PDB entry 1ELY | X-ray diffraction, 2.80 A resolution | chains A and B

== Chain A (and B) ==
Name: Alkaline phosphatase
Organism: Escherichia coli
Notes: EC 3.1.3.1; chain B of this document is another copy of the same molecule, construct and numbering; everything in this record applies to it too
Reference sequence: P00634 (PPB_ECOLI); residues 1-449 here correspond to UniProt positions 23-471 (UniProt number = residue number + 22)
Amino-acid sequence (449 residues; row label = number of the first residue in the row):
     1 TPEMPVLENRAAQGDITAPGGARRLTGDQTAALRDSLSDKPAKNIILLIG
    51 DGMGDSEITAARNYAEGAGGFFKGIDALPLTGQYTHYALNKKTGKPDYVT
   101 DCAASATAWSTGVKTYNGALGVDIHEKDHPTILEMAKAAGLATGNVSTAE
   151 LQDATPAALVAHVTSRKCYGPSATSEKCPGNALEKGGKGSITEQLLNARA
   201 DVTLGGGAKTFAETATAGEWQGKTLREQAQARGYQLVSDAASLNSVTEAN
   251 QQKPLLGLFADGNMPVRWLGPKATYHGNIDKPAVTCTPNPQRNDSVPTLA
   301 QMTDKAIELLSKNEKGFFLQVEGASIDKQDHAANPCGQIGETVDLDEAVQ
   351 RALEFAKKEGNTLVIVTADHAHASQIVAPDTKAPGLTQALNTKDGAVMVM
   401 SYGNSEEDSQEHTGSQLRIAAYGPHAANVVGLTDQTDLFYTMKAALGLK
Sequence notes: engineered mutation Cys102 (Ser124 in P00634)
Disulfides: Cys168-Cys178, Cys286-Cys336
Metal / ion sites: Zn2+ site 1: Asp51, Cys102, Asp369, His370; Mg2+: Asp51, Thr155, Glu322; Zn2+ site 2: Asp327, His331, His412 (together with phosphate ion)

== Interface between chain A and chain B ==
Contacting residue pairs - 200 pairs, chain A then chain B:
  Arg10(A) - Val430(B)  hydrogen bond (side chain-backbone)
  Arg10(A) - Leu432(B)  hydrogen bond (side chain-backbone)
  Arg10(A) - Thr433(B)
  Ile16(A) - Tyr87(B)
  Ile16(A) - Leu89(B)  hydrophobic
  Ile16(A) - Pro96(B)  hydrophobic
  Ile16(A) - Lys114(B)
  Thr17(A) - Leu89(B)
  Thr17(A) - Gly94(B)
  Thr17(A) - Val113(B)
  Thr17(A) - Ile124(B)
  Pro19(A) - Gly112(B)
  Pro19(A) - Val113(B)  hydrophobic
  Pro19(A) - Tyr440(B)
  Gly20(A) - Gly112(B)  hydrogen bond (backbone-backbone)
  Gly20(A) - Tyr440(B)  hydrogen bond (backbone-side chain)
  Ala22(A) - Lys114(B)
  Ala22(A) - Thr436(B)
  Arg23(A) - Thr436(B)  hydrogen bond (backbone-side chain)
  Arg23(A) - Asp437(B)
  Arg23(A) - Tyr440(B)
  Arg24(A) - Thr85(B)  hydrogen bond
  Arg24(A) - Thr433(B)
  Arg24(A) - Asp434(B)
  Arg24(A) - Asp437(B)  hydrogen bond (backbone-side chain)
  Leu25(A) - Asn428(B)
  Leu25(A) - Thr433(B)
  Leu25(A) - Asp437(B)  hydrogen bond (backbone-side chain)
  Gly27(A) - Asn428(B)
  Asp28(A) - His425(B)
  Asp28(A) - Asn428(B)  hydrogen bond
  Gln29(A) - Asn428(B)  hydrogen bond (backbone-side chain)
  Thr30(A) - Leu37(B)
  Thr30(A) - Ser38(B)  hydrogen bond (side chain-backbone)
  Thr30(A) - Asp39(B)
  Thr30(A) - Ala427(B)
  Leu33(A) - Leu37(B)  hydrophobic
  Arg34(A) - Leu37(B)
  Leu37(A) - Leu33(B)  hydrophobic
  Leu37(A) - Arg34(B)
  Leu37(A) - Leu37(B)  hydrophobic
  Ser38(A) - Thr30(B)  hydrogen bond (backbone-side chain)
  Ser38(A) - Arg34(B)
  Asp39(A) - Thr30(B)
  Asp55(A) - Gln83(B)
  Asp55(A) - Ser415(B)  hydrogen bond (backbone-side chain)
  Asp55(A) - Gln416(B)  hydrogen bond
  Ser56(A) - Ser415(B)  hydrogen bond (backbone-side chain)
  Thr59(A) - Gly414(B)
  Thr59(A) - Ser415(B)
  Thr59(A) - Gln416(B)  hydrogen bond (side chain-backbone)
  Arg62(A) - Thr85(B)
  Arg62(A) - Gln416(B)  hydrogen bond
  Arg62(A) - Leu432(B)
  Asn63(A) - Tyr98(B)
  Ala68(A) - Tyr87(B)
  Ala68(A) - Pro96(B)  hydrophobic
  Ala68(A) - Tyr98(B)  hydrophobic
  Gly69(A) - Tyr87(B)
  Asp76(A) - Leu432(B)
  Pro79(A) - Val430(B)
  Thr81(A) - Thr81(B)  hydrogen bond (side chain-backbone)
  Thr81(A) - Gly82(B)
  Thr81(A) - Gln83(B)
  Thr81(A) - Val430(B)
  Thr81(A) - Gly431(B)  hydrogen bond (side chain-backbone)
  Gly82(A) - Thr81(B)
  Gly82(A) - Gln83(B)  hydrogen bond (backbone-side chain)
  Gln83(A) - Asp55(B)
  Gln83(A) - Thr81(B)
  Gln83(A) - Gly82(B)  hydrogen bond (side chain-backbone)
  Gln83(A) - Gln83(B)
  Gln83(A) - Arg418(B)  hydrogen bond
  Thr85(A) - Arg24(B)  hydrogen bond
  Thr85(A) - Arg62(B)
  Tyr87(A) - Ile16(B)
  Tyr87(A) - Ala68(B)
  Tyr87(A) - Gly69(B)
  Leu89(A) - Ile16(B)  hydrophobic
  Leu89(A) - Thr17(B)
  Gly94(A) - Thr17(B)
  Lys95(A) - Asp394(B)
  Lys95(A) - Gly395(B)
  Pro96(A) - Ile16(B)  hydrophobic
  Pro96(A) - Ala68(B)  hydrophobic
  Pro96(A) - Asp394(B)
  Pro96(A) - Ala396(B)
  Tyr98(A) - Asn63(B)
  Tyr98(A) - Ala68(B)  hydrophobic
  Tyr98(A) - Ile376(B)  hydrophobic
  Tyr98(A) - Thr392(B)  hydrogen bond
  Tyr98(A) - Asp394(B)  hydrogen bond
  Tyr98(A) - Ala396(B)
  Tyr98(A) - Val397(B)
  Tyr98(A) - Met398(B)  hydrophobic
  Val99(A) - Ile376(B)
  Val99(A) - Val377(B)
  Val99(A) - Ala378(B)
  Gly112(A) - Pro19(B)
  Gly112(A) - Gly20(B)  hydrogen bond (backbone-backbone)
  Val113(A) - Thr17(B)
  Val113(A) - Pro19(B)  hydrophobic
  Lys114(A) - Ile16(B)
  Lys114(A) - Ala22(B)
  Ile124(A) - Thr17(B)
  Tyr275(A) - Glu406(B)  hydrogen bond
  His276(A) - Glu406(B)  salt bridge
  His372(A) - Gln375(B)
  Ala373(A) - Gln375(B)  hydrogen bond (backbone-side chain)
  Gln375(A) - His372(B)
  Gln375(A) - Ala373(B)  hydrogen bond (side chain-backbone)
  Gln375(A) - Asn404(B)
  Gln375(A) - Thr413(B)
  Ile376(A) - Val99(B)
  Ile376(A) - Thr413(B)
  Ile376(A) - Gly414(B)  hydrogen bond (backbone-backbone)
  Ile376(A) - Ser415(B)
  Val377(A) - Val99(B)
  Val377(A) - Asn404(B)
  Ala378(A) - Val99(B)
  Asp380(A) - Glu407(B)
  Thr381(A) - Asn404(B)
  Thr381(A) - Glu411(B)  hydrogen bond
  Lys382(A) - Ser405(B)
  Lys382(A) - Glu406(B)  hydrogen bond (backbone-backbone)
  Lys382(A) - Glu407(B)  hydrogen bond (backbone-side chain)
  Ala383(A) - Asn404(B)
  Ala383(A) - Ser405(B)
  Ala383(A) - Glu406(B)
  Pro384(A) - Pro384(B)
  Pro384(A) - Gly385(B)
  Pro384(A) - Gly403(B)
  Pro384(A) - Ser405(B)
  Pro384(A) - Glu406(B)
  Gly385(A) - Pro384(B)
  Thr392(A) - Tyr98(B)  hydrogen bond
  Asp394(A) - Lys95(B)
  Asp394(A) - Pro96(B)
  Asp394(A) - Tyr98(B)  hydrogen bond
  Gly395(A) - Lys95(B)
  Ala396(A) - Pro96(B)
  Ala396(A) - Tyr98(B)
  Met398(A) - Tyr98(B)  hydrophobic
  Gly403(A) - Pro384(B)
  Gly403(A) - Gly385(B)
  Gly403(A) - Gly403(B)
  Asn404(A) - Gln375(B)
  Asn404(A) - Val377(B)
  Asn404(A) - Thr381(B)
  Asn404(A) - Ala383(B)
  Asn404(A) - Pro384(B)
  Ser405(A) - Lys382(B)
  Ser405(A) - Ala383(B)
  Ser405(A) - Pro384(B)
  Glu406(A) - Tyr275(B)  hydrogen bond
  Glu406(A) - His276(B)  salt bridge
  Glu406(A) - Lys382(B)  hydrogen bond (backbone-backbone)
  Glu406(A) - Ala383(B)
  Glu406(A) - Pro384(B)
  Glu407(A) - Lys382(B)  hydrogen bond (side chain-backbone)
  Glu411(A) - Thr381(B)  hydrogen bond
  Thr413(A) - Gln375(B)
  Thr413(A) - Ile376(B)
  Gly414(A) - Thr59(B)
  Gly414(A) - Ile376(B)  hydrogen bond (backbone-backbone)
  Ser415(A) - Asp55(B)  hydrogen bond (side chain-backbone)
  Ser415(A) - Ser56(B)  hydrogen bond (side chain-backbone)
  Ser415(A) - Thr59(B)
  Ser415(A) - Ile376(B)
  Gln416(A) - Asp55(B)  hydrogen bond
  Gln416(A) - Thr59(B)  hydrogen bond (backbone-side chain)
  Gln416(A) - Arg62(B)  hydrogen bond
  Arg418(A) - Gln83(B)
  His425(A) - Asp28(B)
  Ala427(A) - Thr30(B)
  Asn428(A) - Leu25(B)
  Asn428(A) - Asp28(B)  hydrogen bond
  Asn428(A) - Gln29(B)  hydrogen bond (side chain-backbone)
  Val430(A) - Arg10(B)  hydrogen bond (backbone-side chain)
  Val430(A) - Pro79(B)
  Val430(A) - Thr81(B)
  Gly431(A) - Arg10(B)
  Gly431(A) - Thr81(B)  hydrogen bond (backbone-side chain)
  Leu432(A) - Arg10(B)  hydrogen bond (backbone-side chain)
  Leu432(A) - Arg24(B)
  Leu432(A) - Arg62(B)
  Leu432(A) - Asp76(B)
  Thr433(A) - Arg10(B)
  Thr433(A) - Arg24(B)  hydrogen bond (backbone-side chain)
  Thr433(A) - Leu25(B)
  Asp434(A) - Ala22(B)
  Asp434(A) - Arg24(B)
  Thr436(A) - Ala22(B)
  Thr436(A) - Arg23(B)  hydrogen bond (side chain-backbone)
  Asp437(A) - Arg23(B)  salt bridge
  Asp437(A) - Arg24(B)  hydrogen bond (side chain-backbone)
  Asp437(A) - Leu25(B)  hydrogen bond (side chain-backbone)
  Tyr440(A) - Pro19(B)
  Tyr440(A) - Gly20(B)  hydrogen bond (side chain-backbone)
  Tyr440(A) - Arg23(B)
Other interface residues (no listed pair), chain A (94 interface residues in all): Leu7, Ala12, Ala18, Ile58, Leu80, Asp97, His129, Pro379, Val397, Ser401, His412
Other interface residues (no listed pair), chain B (94 interface residues in all): Leu7, Ala18, Gly27, Ile58, Leu80, Asp97, His125, His129, Pro379, Asp380, Ser401, His412

== Overview ==
The chain A/chain B interface involves 94 residues from each chain; the contacts include 55 hydrogen bonds and
3 salt bridges. Polar pairs include His276(A)-Glu406(B), Asp437(A)-Arg23(B) and Arg10(A)-Val430(B). Asp51(A),
Cys102(A), Asp369(A) and His370(A) coordinate Zn2+ site 1. Asp51(A), Thr155(A) and Glu322(A) coordinate Mg2+.
Both chains are Alkaline phosphatase (Escherichia coli). Entry 1ELY (E. coli alkaline phosphatase mutant
(S102C)) was determined by X-ray diffraction together with 1ELX and 1ELZ from the same study.
